Entry 9N36 (electron microscopy, 2.72 A resolution); this record covers chains D and E of the 5 polymer chains in the assembly.

[Chain D (and E)]
Name: Phosphoprotein
Source organism: human respiratory syncytial virus
Notes: chain E of this document is another copy of the same molecule, construct and numbering; everything in this record applies to it too
UniProtKB: P03421 (PHOSP_HRSVA); residue numbers follow UniProt; this construct covers 1-241
Chain sequence (256 residues; each row starts with the number of its first residue):
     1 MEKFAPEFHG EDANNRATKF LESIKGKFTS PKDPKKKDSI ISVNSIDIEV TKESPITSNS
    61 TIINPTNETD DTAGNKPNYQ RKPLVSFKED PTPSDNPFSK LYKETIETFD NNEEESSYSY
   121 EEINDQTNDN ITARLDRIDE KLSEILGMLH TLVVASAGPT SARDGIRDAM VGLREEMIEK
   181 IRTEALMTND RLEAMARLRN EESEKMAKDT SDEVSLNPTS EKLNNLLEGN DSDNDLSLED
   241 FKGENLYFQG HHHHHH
Disordered / not traced: 1-129, 185-256 (chain E: 1-130, 158-173, 200-256)
Differences from the reference sequence: variant Val171 (Ile in P03421); expression tag (242-256)
Curated features (UniProtKB/Swiss-Prot):
  - region: Met1 to Ser30 (Binding to monomeric RNA-free nucleoprotein), Ser39 to Thr57 (Important for viral particle assembly), Arg81 to Phe87 (Binding to host phosphatase PP1), Asp90 to Asp110 (Binding to protein M2-1), Leu216 to Ser232 (Binding to RNA-directed RNA polymerase L), Ser232 to Phe241 (Binding to the N-RNA complex)
  - site: Thr108 (Interaction with protein M2-1)
  - modified residue: Thr108 (Phosphothreonine), Ser116 (Phosphoserine), Ser117 (Phosphoserine), Ser119 (Phosphoserine), Ser232 (Phosphoserine), Ser237 (Phosphoserine)
  - natural variant: Val171 (I171V: this construct carries the variant)
  - mutagenesis: Phe87 (F87A: Almost complete loss of viral transcription. Complete loss of interaction with host phosphatase PP1), Phe98 (F98A: Complete loss of interaction with protein M2-1. Almost complete loss of viral transcription and loss of localization of protein M2-1 in inclusion bodies), Leu101 (L101A: Complete loss of interaction with protein M2-1. Almost complete loss of viral transcription and loss of localization of protein M2-1 in inclusion bodies), Tyr102 (Y102A: Complete loss of interaction with protein M2-1. Almost complete loss of viral transcription and loss of localization of protein M2-1 in inclusion bodies), Thr105 (T105A/D: Complete loss of interaction with protein M2-1. Almost complete loss of viral transcription and loss of localization of protein M2-1 in inclusion bodies), Ile106 (I106A: Complete loss of interaction with protein M2-1. Almost complete loss of viral transcription and loss of localization of protein M2-1 in inclusion bodies), Thr108 (T108D: Loss of interaction with protein M2-1 and loss of localization of protein M2-1 in inclusion bodies), Phe109 (F109A: Complete loss of interaction with protein M2-1. Almost complete loss of viral transcription and loss of localization of protein M2-1 in inclusion bodies), Ser116 to Ser119 (60% loss of transcription inhibition by M2-2), Gly172 (G172S: Almost complete loss of interaction with the nucleoprotein), Glu176 (E176G: Complete loss of interaction with the nucleoprotein), Asp233 (D233A: Complete loss of interaction with the N-RNA complex; when associated with A-239), 4 further mutagenesis entries in UniProt

[How chain D and chain E interact]
Residue-residue contacts (27):
  Ile131(D) - Ile131(E)  hydrophobic
  Leu135(D) - Arg134(E)
  Asp136(D) - Arg134(E)  salt bridge
  Ile138(D) - Ile138(E)  hydrophobic
  Asp139(D) - Arg134(E)  salt bridge
  Leu142(D) - Ile138(E)  hydrophobic
  Leu142(D) - Ile145(E)  hydrophobic
  Ile145(D) - Ile145(E)  hydrophobic
  Leu146(D) - Glu144(E)
  Leu146(D) - Ile145(E)  hydrophobic
  Leu146(D) - Met148(E)  hydrophobic
  Gly147(D) - Lys180(E)
  Leu149(D) - Ile145(E)
  His150(D) - Met148(E)
  Thr151(D) - Met177(E)
  Leu152(D) - Leu152(E)  hydrophobic
  Val153(D) - Met148(E)
  Val153(D) - Leu152(E)  hydrophobic
  Val154(D) - Arg174(E)
  Ala162(D) - Arg174(E)
  Ile166(D) - Arg174(E)
  Leu173(D) - Ile181(E)  hydrophobic
  Leu173(D) - Arg182(E)
  Met177(D) - Ala185(E)
  Met177(D) - Asn189(E)
  Lys180(D) - Leu186(E)
  Ile181(D) - Asn189(E)
Other interface residues (no listed pair), chain D (27 interface residues in all): Glu144, Ser156, Gly165, Ala169, Met170, Glu176
Other interface residues (no listed pair), chain E (23 interface residues in all): Leu135, Lys141, Leu142, Leu149, Thr151, Ala155, Glu176, Ile178

[In short]
Chain D and chain E form an interface of 27 and 23 residues respectively, with 2 salt bridges. Among the polar
pairs are Asp136(D)-Arg134(E) and Asp139(D)-Arg134(E). UniProt lists 19 mutagenesis sites on chain D.
Both chains are Phosphoprotein (human respiratory syncytial virus). Entry 9N36 (CryoEM structure Of
Respiratory Syncytial Virus Polymerase with novel non-nucleoside inhibitor compound 22) was determined by
electron microscopy.
